1XMZ - chains C and D of the 4 polymer chains in the assembly; structure by X-ray diffraction, 1.38 A resolution.

Chain C (and D):
Name: GFP-like non-fluorescent chromoprotein FP595 chain 2
Organism: Anemonia sulcata
Notes: chain D of this document is another copy of the same molecule, construct and numbering; everything in this record applies to it too
UniProt: Q9GZ28 (NFCP_ANESU); aligned to UniProt positions 63-230 over residues 65-232 (the alignment contains insertions or deletions, so no single offset holds)
Sequence (168 residues; row label = number of the first residue in the row):
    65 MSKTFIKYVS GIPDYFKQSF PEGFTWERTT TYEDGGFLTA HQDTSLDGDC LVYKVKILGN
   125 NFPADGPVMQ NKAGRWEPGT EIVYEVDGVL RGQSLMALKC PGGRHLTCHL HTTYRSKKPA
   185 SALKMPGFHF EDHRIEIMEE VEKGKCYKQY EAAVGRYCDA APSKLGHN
Not modelled in the structure: 206-207
Construct notes: chromophore (65, 65, 65); engineered mutation G143 (Ala in Q9GZ28)
Modified residues: M65 (chromophore; CRK)
Covalent attachments: beta-mercaptoethanol (BME) linked to C114, C164, C210, C222

How chain C and chain D interact:
Contacting residue pairs - 33 pairs, chain C then chain D:
  E91(C) with N124(D); N125(D), hydrogen bond (side chain-backbone)
  R92(C) with N124(D)
  T93(C) with F101(D); N124(D), hydrogen bond
  T95(C) with F101(D)
  F101(C) with T93(D); H175(D)
  T103(C) with T103(D), hydrogen bond; L122(D); N124(D)
  H105(C) with L122(D)
  K120(C) with L122(D)
  L122(C) with T103(D); H105(D); K120(D); L122(D), hydrophobic
  N124(C) with E91(D); R92(D); T93(D), hydrogen bond; T103(D)
  N125(C) with E91(D), hydrogen bond (backbone-side chain); R155(D), hydrogen bond; H175(D), hydrogen bond (side chain-backbone); T176(D); T177(D), hydrogen bond
  A128(C) with D151(D), hydrogen bond (backbone-side chain)
  D151(C) with A128(D)
  R155(C) with N125(D), hydrogen bond
  H175(C) with F101(D); N125(D), hydrogen bond (backbone-side chain)
  T176(C) with N125(D)
  T177(C) with N125(D), hydrogen bond
Interface residues without a listed pair, chain C (21 interface residues in all): G99, A104, I121, P127
Interface residues without a listed pair, chain D (21 interface residues in all): T95, A104, I121, F126, D129

Overview:
Chain C and chain D each contribute 21 residues to their interface, with 12 hydrogen bonds. Polar pairs
include E91(C)-N125(D), T93(C)-N124(D) and T103(C)-T103(D).
Chain C and chain D are both GFP-like non-fluorescent chromoprotein FP595 chain 2 (Anemonia sulcata); the
structure, Crystal structure of the dark state of kindling fluorescent protein kfp from anemonia sulcata, was
determined by X-ray diffraction.
